Entry 4NE1 (X-ray diffraction, 6.50 A resolution (low resolution: residue-level contacts below are approximate; hydrogen-bond / salt-bridge calls are withheld)); this record covers chains I and J of the 24 polymer chains in the assembly.

== Chain I (and J) ==
Molecule: Centromere protein S
Organism: Homo sapiens
Notes: chain J of this document is another copy of the same molecule, construct and numbering; everything in this record applies to it too
UniProt: Q8N2Z9 (CENPS_HUMAN); residue numbers follow UniProt; this construct covers 14-118
Chain sequence (105 residues; each row starts with the number of its first residue):
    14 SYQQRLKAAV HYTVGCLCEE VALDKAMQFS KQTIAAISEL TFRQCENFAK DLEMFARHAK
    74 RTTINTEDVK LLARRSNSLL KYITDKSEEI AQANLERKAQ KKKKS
Construct notes: conflict A39 (Glu in Q8N2Z9), A106 (Ile in Q8N2Z9)
Swiss-Prot annotation at these positions:
  - mutagenesis: K73 to R74 (No effect on CENPX- and FANCM-binding; loss of double-stranded DNA-binding of the MHF heterodimer and of FANCM recruitment to fork DNA decrease in FA core complex activity, as shown by lower levels ...), R87 to R88 (Partial loss of CENPX- and FANCM-binding decrease in FA core complex activity, as shown by lower levels of FANCD2 monoubiquitination and higher frequency of sister chromatin exchanges ...)
Reported in the primary citation:
  - conformationally variable residues (order/disorder transition): N107 to S118
  - mutagenesis - K73A/K94A/K99A/R110A, K73A/R74A: abolished binding to the 26-nt DNA strand
  - mutagenesis - K73A/K94A/K99A/R110A: unchanged binding to FANCM
  - mutagenesis - K73A/K94A/K99A/R110A: decreased growth in response to mitomycin C (MMC)
  - mutagenesis - K73A/K94A/K99A/R110A: decreased signaling

== Chain I / chain J interface ==
Pairs across the interface (15; chain I residue first):
  K63(I) with R87(J); N90(J)
  D64(I) with R87(J)
  M67(I) with L84(J); R87(J)
  H71(I) with H71(J); A72(J)
  K73(I) with K73(J)
  D81(I) with H71(J)
  L84(I) with H71(J)
  R87(I) with D64(J); M67(J); F68(J)
  R88(I) with R87(J); R88(J)
Other interface residues (no listed pair), chain I (11 interface residues in all): F68, A72

== Summary ==
Chain I and chain J form an interface of 11 and 10 residues respectively. UniProt lists 4 mutagenesis sites on
chain I. The paper reports that K73A/K94A/K99A/R110A and K73A/R74A of chain I abolish binding to the 26-nt DNA
strand; conformational variability at N107(I).
Both chains are Centromere protein S (Homo sapiens). Entry 4NE1 (Human MHF1 MHF2 DNA complexes) was determined
by X-ray diffraction (same publication as 4NDY, 4NE3, 4NE5 and 4NE6).
